Entry 8QF1 (X-ray diffraction, 1.32 A resolution); this record covers chains A and B.

[Chain A (and B)]
Molecule: Casein kinase II subunit alpha'
Organism: Homo sapiens
Notes: EC 2.7.11.1; chain B of this document is another copy of the same molecule, construct and numbering; everything in this record applies to it too
Reference sequence: P19784 (CSK22_HUMAN); residue numbers follow UniProt; this construct covers 1-350
Chain sequence (364 residues; numbered -13 to 350; the number before each row is that of its first residue; numbers below 1 keep their minus sign (Met-13 is residue -13)):
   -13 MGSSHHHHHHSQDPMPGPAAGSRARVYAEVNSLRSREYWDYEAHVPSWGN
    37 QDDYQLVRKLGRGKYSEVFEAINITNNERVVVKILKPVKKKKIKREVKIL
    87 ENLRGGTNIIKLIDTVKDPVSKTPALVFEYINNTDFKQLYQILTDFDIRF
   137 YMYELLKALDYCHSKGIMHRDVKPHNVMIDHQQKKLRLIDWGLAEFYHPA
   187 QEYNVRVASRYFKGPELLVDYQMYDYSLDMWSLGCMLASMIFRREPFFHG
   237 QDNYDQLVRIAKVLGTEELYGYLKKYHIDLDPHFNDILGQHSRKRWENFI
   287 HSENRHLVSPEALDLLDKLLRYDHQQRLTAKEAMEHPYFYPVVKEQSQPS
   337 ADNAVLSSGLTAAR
Disordered / not traced: -13 to 6, 330-350 (chain B: -13 to 6, 334-350)
Sequence notes: initiating methionine (-13); expression tag (-12 to 0); engineered mutation Ser336 (Cys in P19784)

[Interface between chain A and chain B]
Pairs across the interface (18; chain A residue first):
  Arg48(A) with Glu253(B)
  Lys50(A) with Arg279(B)
  Lys72(A) with Ser278(B)
  Pro73(A) with Gln276(B); Ser278(B), hydrogen bond (backbone-side chain)
  Asn190(A) with Arg281(B)
  Arg192(A) with Arg281(B); Glu283(B), salt bridge
  Asp238(A) with Lys304(B)
  Tyr240(A) with Glu297(B); Asp300(B); Pro323(B), hydrophobic
  Asp267(A) with Glu297(B)
  Pro268(A) with Tyr326(B)
  His269(A) with Glu297(B), salt bridge; Pro323(B); Tyr326(B)
  Asp272(A) with Tyr326(B), hydrogen bond
Other interface residues (no listed pair), chain A (14 interface residues in all): Thr109, Asn239
Other interface residues (no listed pair), chain B (14 interface residues in all): Pro296, Leu299, His322

[In short]
The chain A/chain B interface involves 14 residues from each chain; the contacts include 2 hydrogen bonds and
2 salt bridges. Among the polar pairs are Arg192(A)-Glu283(B), His269(A)-Glu297(B) and Pro73(A)-Ser278(B).
Both chains are Casein kinase II subunit alpha' (Homo sapiens). Entry 8QF1 (Structure of the catalytic subunit
of protein kinase CK2 (CK2ALPHA') in complex with the non-hydrolyzable GTP ...) was determined by X-ray
diffraction, deposited together with 8Q77, 8QBU, 8QCD and 8QCG.
